9F61 - chains 3B and 3H of the 12 polymer chains in the assembly; structure by electron microscopy, 2.55 A resolution.

== Chain 3B ==
Name: Cytochrome c oxidase polypeptide II
Organism: Chlamydomonas reinhardtii
UniProt: Q9AU05 (Q9AU05_CHLRE); residues -126 to 157 here correspond to UniProt positions 1-284 (UniProt number = residue number + 127)
Chain sequence (284 residues; numbered -126 to 157; the number before each row is that of its first residue; numbers below 1 keep their minus sign (Met-126 is residue -126)):
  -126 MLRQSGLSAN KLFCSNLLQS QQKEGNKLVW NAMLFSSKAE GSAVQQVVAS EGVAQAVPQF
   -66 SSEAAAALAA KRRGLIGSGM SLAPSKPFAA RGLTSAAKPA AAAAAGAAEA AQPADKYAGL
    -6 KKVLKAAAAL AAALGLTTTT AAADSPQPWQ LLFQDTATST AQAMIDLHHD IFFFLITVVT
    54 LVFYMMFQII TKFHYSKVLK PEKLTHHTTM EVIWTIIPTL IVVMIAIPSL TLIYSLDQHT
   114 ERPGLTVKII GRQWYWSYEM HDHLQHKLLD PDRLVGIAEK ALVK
Unresolved in the structure: -126 to 16
Ligand contacts:
  - heme a (HEA): Val51, Pro91, Ile94
  - phosphatidylethanolamine (PTY): Gln23, Leu24, Leu25, Phe26, Phe45, Ile49

== Chain 3H ==
Name: Cox6b
Organism: Chlamydomonas reinhardtii
UniProt: A8IN92 (A8IN92_CHLRE); residues -33 to 114 here correspond to UniProt positions 1-148 (UniProt number = residue number + 34)
Chain sequence (148 residues; row label = number of the first residue in the row; numbers below 1 keep their minus sign (Met-33 is residue -33)):
   -33 MGLFNYFVAR ADAEVVEEEH APPPPPPPPK KSSRKPTLES LSADELEELK NEVVSEVVDK
    27 IAGEDGTKLA DFLEPELITA PYDPRFPNRN QARHCFVRFN EYYKCLYERG EEHPRCQFYQ
    87 KAYQSLCPSE WVESWQELRE KGLWTGKY
Unresolved in the structure: -33 to 0
Disulfide bonds: Cys61-Cys93, Cys71-Cys82

== Chain 3B / chain 3H interface ==
Contacting residue pairs (46):
  Leu109(3B) - Arg55(3H)
  His112(3B) - Tyr48(3H)
  Arg115(3B) - Thr45(3H)
  Arg115(3B) - Pro47(3H)
  Pro116(3B) - Thr45(3H)
  Pro116(3B) - Ala46(3H)
  Gly117(3B) - Leu43(3H)
  Leu118(3B) - Leu43(3H)  hydrophobic
  Thr119(3B) - Thr45(3H)
  Thr119(3B) - Ser91(3H)  hydrogen bond (side chain-backbone)
  Lys121(3B) - Gln90(3H)  hydrogen bond (side chain-backbone)
  Lys121(3B) - Ser91(3H)
  Lys121(3B) - Leu92(3H)
  Lys121(3B) - Cys93(3H)
  Lys121(3B) - Pro94(3H)
  Arg125(3B) - Glu96(3H)  salt bridge
  Glu132(3B) - Pro94(3H)
  Glu132(3B) - Ser95(3H)  hydrogen bond (side chain-backbone)
  Met133(3B) - Leu43(3H)  hydrophobic
  His134(3B) - Gln90(3H)
  His134(3B) - Ser91(3H)
  Asp135(3B) - Ile44(3H)
  Asp135(3B) - Thr45(3H)  hydrogen bond
  Asp135(3B) - Ser91(3H)  hydrogen bond
  His136(3B) - Glu42(3H)
  His136(3B) - Leu43(3H)
  His136(3B) - Ile44(3H)  hydrogen bond (backbone-backbone)
  His136(3B) - Lys87(3H)
  Leu137(3B) - Glu42(3H)
  Leu137(3B) - Leu43(3H)  hydrophobic
  Gln138(3B) - Glu40(3H)
  Gln138(3B) - Pro41(3H)
  Gln138(3B) - Glu42(3H)  hydrogen bond
  Gln138(3B) - Ile44(3H)
  His139(3B) - Leu39(3H)
  His139(3B) - Glu40(3H)
  His139(3B) - Pro41(3H)
  Lys140(3B) - Leu39(3H)
  Lys140(3B) - Glu40(3H)  hydrogen bond (backbone-backbone)
  Leu141(3B) - Leu35(3H)  hydrophobic
  Leu141(3B) - Phe38(3H)
  Leu141(3B) - Leu39(3H)
  Leu142(3B) - Phe38(3H)  hydrogen bond (backbone-backbone)
  Leu142(3B) - Glu40(3H)
  Leu155(3B) - Val19(3H)  hydrophobic
  Leu155(3B) - Val23(3H)  hydrophobic
Other interface residues (no listed pair), chain 3B (23 interface residues in all): Leu147, Ala151
Other interface residues (no listed pair), chain 3H (24 interface residues in all): Ile27

== Overview ==
23 residues of chain 3B and 24 residues of chain 3H are in contact; the contacts include 9 hydrogen bonds and
1 salt bridge. Among the polar pairs are Arg125(3B)-Glu96(3H), Thr119(3B)-Ser91(3H) and Lys121(3B)-Gln90(3H).
Chain 3B binds heme a and phosphatidylethanolamine.
Here chain 3B is Cytochrome c oxidase polypeptide II and chain 3H is Cox6b, both from Chlamydomonas
reinhardtii. Entry 9F61 (Structure of the Chlamydomonas reinhardtii respiratory complex IV from respiratory
supercomplex) was determined by electron microscopy, deposited together with 9F5X, 9F5Y, 9F5Z, 9F60 and 9F62.
